PDB entry 1M18 | X-ray diffraction, 2.45 A resolution | chains I and A of the 10 polymer chains in the assembly

# Chain I
Molecule: Palindromic 146 Base Pair DNA Fragment
Sequence (146 nucleotides; row label = number of the first residue in the row):
     1 ATCAATATCC ACCTGCAGAT TCTACCAAAA GTGTATTTGG AAACTGCTCC ATCAAAAGGC
    61 ATGTTCAGCG GAATTCCGCT GAACATGCCT TTTGATGGAG CAGTTTCCAA ATACACTTTT
   121 GGTAGAATCT GCAGGTGGAT ATTGAT
Ion coordination: Mn2+ site 1 near DG70 (its only coordinating residue here); Mn2+ site 2 near DG134 (its only coordinating residue here); Mn2+ site 3 near DG138 (its only coordinating residue here)
Residues lining bound ligands:
  - pyrrole-imidazole polyamide (1SZ; N-[5-[[4-[[5-[[5-[[5-[[5-[[3-[3-(dimethylamino)propylamino]-3-oxidanylidene-propyl]carbamoyl]-1-methyl-pyrrol-3-yl]carbamoyl]-1-methyl-pyrrol-3-yl]carbamoyl]-1-methyl-pyrrol-3-yl]carbamoyl]-1-methyl-pyrrol-3-yl]amino]-4-oxidanylidene-butyl]carbamoyl]-1-methyl-pyrrol-3-yl]-1-methyl-4-[[1-methyl-4-[(1-methylimidazol-2-yl)carbonylamino]pyrrol-2-yl]carbonylamino]imidazole-2-carboxamide), molecule 1: DA29, DA30, DG31, DT32, DG33, DT34, DA35, DT36
  - pyrrole-imidazole polyamide (1SZ), molecule 2: DT112, DA113, DC114, DA115, DC116, DT117, DT118, DT119, DT120, DG121

# Chain A
Protein: Histone H3.2
Source organism: Xenopus laevis
UniProt: P02302 (H32_XENLA); residues 401-535 here correspond to UniProt positions 1-135 (UniProt number = residue number - 400)
Chain sequence (135 residues; each row starts with the number of its first residue):
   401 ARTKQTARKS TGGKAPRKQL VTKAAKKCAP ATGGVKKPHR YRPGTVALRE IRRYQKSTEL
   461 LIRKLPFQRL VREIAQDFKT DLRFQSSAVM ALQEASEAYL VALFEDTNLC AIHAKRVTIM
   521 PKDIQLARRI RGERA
Disordered / not traced: 401-437
Swiss-Prot annotation at these positions:
  - modified residue: Lys-437 (N6-(2-hydroxyisobutyryl)lysine)

# Interface between chain I and chain A
Residue-residue contacts (25; chain I residue first):
  DC49(I) / Arg-483(A)  hydrogen bond to the base
  DC49(I) / Phe-484(A)  sugar contact
  DC49(I) / Gln-485(A)  phosphate contact
  DC49(I) / Ser-486(A)  hydrogen bond to the phosphate
  DC50(I) / Arg-472(A)  salt bridge to the phosphate
  DC50(I) / Arg-483(A)  phosphate contact
  DC50(I) / Phe-484(A)  hydrogen bond to the phosphate
  DC60(I) / Arg-463(A)  salt bridge to the phosphate
  DA67(I) / Pro-443(A)  phosphate contact
  DG68(I) / Arg-442(A)  salt bridge to the phosphate
  DG68(I) / Pro-443(A)  phosphate contact
  DC69(I) / Val-517(A)  phosphate contact
  DC69(I) / Thr-518(A)  hydrogen bond to the phosphate
  DG70(I) / Arg-516(A)  phosphate contact
  DG70(I) / Val-517(A)  hydrogen bond to the phosphate
  DG70(I) / Thr-518(A)  hydrogen bond to the phosphate
  DG70(I) / Met-520(A)  phosphate contact
  DG71(I) / Arg-516(A)  salt bridge to the phosphate
  DG71(I) / Met-520(A)  phosphate contact
  DT143(I) / Tyr-441(A)  phosphate contact
  DT143(I) / Thr-445(A)  phosphate contact
  DG144(I) / Arg-440(A)  sugar contact
  DG144(I) / Tyr-441(A)  phosphate contact
  DG144(I) / Arg-442(A)  hydrogen bond to the phosphate
  DG144(I) / Thr-445(A)  hydrogen bond to the phosphate
Also at the interface, not in a pair above, chain I (13 interface residues in all): DG59, DT65, DA145
Also at the interface, not in a pair above, chain A (16 interface residues in all): Lys-515

# Overview
The interface between chain I and chain A involves 13 residues on one side and 16 on the other; the contacts
include 8 hydrogen bonds and 4 salt bridges. Polar pairs include DC49(I)/Arg-483(A), DC49(I)/Ser-486(A) and
DC50(I)/Phe-484(A). Ligands of chain I: pyrrole-imidazole polyamide.
Here chain I is Palindromic 146 Base Pair DNA Fragment and chain A is Histone H3.2 (Xenopus laevis). Entry
1M18 (Ligand binding alters the structure and dynamics of nucleosomal DNA) was determined by X-ray diffraction
(same publication as 1M19 and 1M1A).
